8V3X - chains s and n of the 42 polymer chains in the assembly; structure by electron microscopy, 2.20 A resolution.

# Chain s (and n)
Protein: Sheath (CD1363)
From: Clostridioides difficile
Notes: chain n of this document is another copy of the same molecule, construct and numbering; everything in this record applies to it too
UniProt: A0A9Q7ZU73 (A0A9Q7ZU73_CLODI); residue numbers follow UniProt; this construct covers 1-354
Chain sequence (354 residues; each row starts with the number of its first residue):
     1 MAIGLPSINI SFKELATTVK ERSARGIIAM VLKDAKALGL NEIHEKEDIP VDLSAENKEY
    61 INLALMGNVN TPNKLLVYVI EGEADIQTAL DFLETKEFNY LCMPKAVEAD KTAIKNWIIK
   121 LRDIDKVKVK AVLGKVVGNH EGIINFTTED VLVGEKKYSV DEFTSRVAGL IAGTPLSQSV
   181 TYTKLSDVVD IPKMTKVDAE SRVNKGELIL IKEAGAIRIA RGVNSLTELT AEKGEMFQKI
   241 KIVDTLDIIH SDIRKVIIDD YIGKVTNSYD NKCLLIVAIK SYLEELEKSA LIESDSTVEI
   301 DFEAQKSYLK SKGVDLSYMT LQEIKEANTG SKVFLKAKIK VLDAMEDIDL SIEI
Unresolved in the structure: 1-2

# How chain s and chain n interact
Contacting residue pairs (39; chain s residue first):
  T181(s) - P6(n)
  Y182(s) - P6(n)  hydrophobic
  K196(s) - L5(n)
  A199(s) - L5(n)
  E200(s) - G4(n)
  E200(s) - L5(n)  hydrogen bond (side chain-backbone)
  V203(s) - G4(n)
  V203(s) - L5(n)  hydrophobic
  N204(s) - I3(n)  hydrogen bond (side chain-backbone)
  N204(s) - G4(n)  hydrogen bond (side chain-backbone)
  A220(s) - P6(n)
  R221(s) - I3(n)  hydrogen bond (side chain-backbone)
  R221(s) - G4(n)  hydrogen bond (side chain-backbone)
  R221(s) - L5(n)
  R221(s) - P6(n)
  E346(s) - P6(n)
  D347(s) - L5(n)
  D347(s) - P6(n)
  D347(s) - S7(n)  hydrogen bond (side chain-backbone)
  I348(s) - S7(n)  hydrogen bond (backbone-backbone)
  I348(s) - I8(n)
  I348(s) - N9(n)  hydrogen bond (backbone-backbone)
  D349(s) - N9(n)
  L350(s) - N9(n)  hydrogen bond (backbone-backbone)
  L350(s) - I10(n)
  L350(s) - S11(n)  hydrogen bond (backbone-backbone)
  S351(s) - S11(n)
  S351(s) - K13(n)  hydrogen bond
  I352(s) - I10(n)  hydrophobic
  I352(s) - S11(n)  hydrogen bond (backbone-backbone)
  I352(s) - F12(n)
  I352(s) - K13(n)  hydrogen bond (backbone-backbone)
  E353(s) - K13(n)  salt bridge
  E353(s) - E14(n)
  E353(s) - L15(n)
  E353(s) - A16(n)  hydrogen bond (side chain-backbone)
  I354(s) - F12(n)  hydrophobic
  I354(s) - K13(n)  hydrogen bond (backbone-backbone)
  I354(s) - E14(n)
Other interface residues (no listed pair), chain s (19 interface residues in all): V223

# In short
Chain s and chain n form an interface of 19 and 14 residues respectively; the contacts include 15 hydrogen
bonds and 1 salt bridge. Polar contacts include E353(s)-K13(n), E200(s)-L5(n) and N204(s)-I3(n).
Both chains are Sheath (CD1363) (Clostridioides difficile). Entry 8V3X (CryoEM Structure of Diffocin -
precontracted - Trunk) was determined by electron microscopy together with 8V3T, 8V3W, 8V3Z, 8V40, 8V41 and
8V43 from the same study.
